PDB entry 4IE0 | X-ray diffraction, 2.53 A resolution | chain A

# Chain A
Name: Alpha-ketoglutarate-dependent dioxygenase FTO
Source organism: Homo sapiens
Notes: EC 1.14.11.-
UniProt: Q9C0B1 (FTO_HUMAN); residue numbers follow UniProt; this construct covers 32-505
Chain sequence (495 residues; numbered 11 to 505; the number before each row is that of its first residue):
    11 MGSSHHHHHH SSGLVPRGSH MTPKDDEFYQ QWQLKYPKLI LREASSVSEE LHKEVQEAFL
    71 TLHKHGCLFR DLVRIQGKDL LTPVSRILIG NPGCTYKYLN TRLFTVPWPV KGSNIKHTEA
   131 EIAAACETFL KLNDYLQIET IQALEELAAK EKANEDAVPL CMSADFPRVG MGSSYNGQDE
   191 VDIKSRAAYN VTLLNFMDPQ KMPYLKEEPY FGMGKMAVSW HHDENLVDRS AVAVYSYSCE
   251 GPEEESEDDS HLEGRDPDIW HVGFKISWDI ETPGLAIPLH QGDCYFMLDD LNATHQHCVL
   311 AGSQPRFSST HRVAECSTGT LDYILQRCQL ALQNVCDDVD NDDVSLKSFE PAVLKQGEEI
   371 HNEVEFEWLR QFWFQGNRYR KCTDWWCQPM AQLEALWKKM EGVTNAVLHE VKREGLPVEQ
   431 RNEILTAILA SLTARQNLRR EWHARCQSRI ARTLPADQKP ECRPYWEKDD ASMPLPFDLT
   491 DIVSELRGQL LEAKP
Unresolved in the structure: 11-26, 164-188, 251-261, 504-505
Construct notes: expression tag (11-31)
Metal / ion sites: Zn2+: His231, Asp233, His307 (together with pyridine-2,4-dicarboxylic acid)
Residues lining bound ligands: pyridine-2,4-dicarboxylic acid (PD2): Arg96, Asn205, Val228, His231, Asp233, Val244, Tyr295, Met297, His307, Val309, Arg316, Ser318, Thr320, Arg322

# In short
Ligands of chain A: pyridine-2,4-dicarboxylic acid. His231, Asp233 and His307 coordinate Zn2+.
Chain A is Alpha-ketoglutarate-dependent dioxygenase FTO (Homo sapiens); the structure, Crystal structure of
the human fat mass and obesity associated protein (FTO) in complex with pyridine-2,4-dicarboxylate ..., was
determined by X-ray diffraction, deposited together with 4IDZ, 4IE4, 4IE5, 4IE6 and 4IE7.
